6Z1U - chains B and E of the 21 polymer chains in the assembly; structure by electron microscopy, 3.47 A resolution.

[Chain B]
Molecule: ATP synthase subunit alpha, mitochondrial
Source organism: Bos taurus
UniProtKB: P19483 (ATPA_BOVIN); residues 1-510 here correspond to UniProt positions 44-553 (UniProt number = residue number + 43)
Amino-acid sequence (510 residues; numbered 1 to 510; the number before each row is that of its first residue):
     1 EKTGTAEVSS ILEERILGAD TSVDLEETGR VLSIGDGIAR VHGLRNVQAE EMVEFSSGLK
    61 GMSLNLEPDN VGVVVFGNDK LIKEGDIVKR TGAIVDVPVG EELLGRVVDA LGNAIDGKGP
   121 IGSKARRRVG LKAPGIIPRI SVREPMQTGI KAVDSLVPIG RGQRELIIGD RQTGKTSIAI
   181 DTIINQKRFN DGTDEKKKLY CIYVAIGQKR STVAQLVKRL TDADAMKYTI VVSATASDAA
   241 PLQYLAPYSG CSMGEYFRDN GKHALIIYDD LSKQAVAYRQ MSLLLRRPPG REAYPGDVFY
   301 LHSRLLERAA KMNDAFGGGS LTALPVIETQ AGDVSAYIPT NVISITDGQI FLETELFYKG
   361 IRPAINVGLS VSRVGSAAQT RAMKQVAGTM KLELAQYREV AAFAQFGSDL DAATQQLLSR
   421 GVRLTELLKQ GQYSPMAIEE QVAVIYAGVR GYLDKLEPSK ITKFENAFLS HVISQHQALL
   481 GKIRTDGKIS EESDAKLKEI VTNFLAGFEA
Not modelled in the structure: 1, 404-409, 510
Differences from the reference sequence: variant Glu1 (Gln44 in P19483); microheterogeneity Gly481 (Ser524 in P19483)
Ion coordination: Mg2+: Thr176 (together with ATP)
Small-molecule neighbours: ATP (adenosine-5'-triphosphate): Arg171, Gln172, Thr173, Gly174, Lys175, Thr176, Ser177, Glu328, Phe357, Arg362, Pro363, Gln430, Gly431, Gln432
UniProt features mapped onto this chain:
  - binding site (ATP): Gln172, Gly174, Lys175, Thr176, Ser177, Gln430, Gln432
  - binding site (Mg(2+)): Thr176, Asp269
  - site: Ser370 (Required for activity)
  - modified residue: Ser10 (Phosphoserine), Ser22 (Phosphoserine), Ser33 (Phosphoserine), Ser63 (Phosphoserine), Lys80 (N6-acetyllysine), Lys83 (N6-acetyllysine), Lys89 (N6-acetyllysine), Thr91 (Phosphothreonine), Lys118 (N6-acetyllysine), Ser123 (Phosphoserine), Lys124 (N6-acetyllysine), Ser141 (Phosphoserine), Arg161 (Omega-N-methylarginine), Lys187 (N6-acetyllysine), Lys196 (N6-acetyllysine), Lys197 (N6-acetyllysine), Lys218 (N6-acetyllysine), Lys262 (N6-acetyllysine), Lys384 (N6-acetyllysine), Lys391 (N6-acetyllysine) and 5 more in UniProt
  - glycosylation: Ser33 (O-linked (GlcNAc) serine)

[Chain E]
Molecule: ATP synthase subunit beta, mitochondrial
Source organism: Bos taurus
Notes: EC 7.1.2.2
UniProtKB: P00829 (ATPB_BOVIN); residues 1-482 here correspond to UniProt positions 47-528 (UniProt number = residue number + 46)
Amino-acid sequence (482 residues; numbered 1 to 482; the number before each row is that of its first residue):
     1 AAQASPSPKA GATTGRIVAV IGAVVDVQFD EGLPPILNAL EVQGRETRLV LEVAQHLGES
    61 TVRTIAMDGT EGLVRGQKVL DSGAPIRIPV GPETLGRIMN VIGEPIDERG PIKTKQFAAI
   121 HAEAPEFVEM SVEQEILVTG IKVVDLLAPY AKGGKIGLFG GAGVGKTVLI MELINNVAKA
   181 HGGYSVFAGV GERTREGNDL YHEMIESGVI NLKDATSKVA LVYGQMNEPP GARARVALTG
   241 LTVAEYFRDQ EGQDVLLFID NIFRFTQAGS EVSALLGRIP SAVGYQPTLA TDMGTMQERI
   301 TTTKKGSITS VQAIYVPADD LTDPAPATTF AHLDATTVLS RAIAELGIYP AVDPLDSTSR
   361 IMDPNIVGSE HYDVARGVQK ILQDYKSLQD IIAILGMDEL SEEDKLTVSR ARKIQRFLSQ
   421 PFQVAEVFTG HLGKLVPLKE TIKGFQQILA GEYDHLPEQA FYMVGPIEEA VAKADKLAEE
   481 HS
Not modelled in the structure: 1-12, 480-482
Small-molecule neighbours: ADP (adenosine-5'-diphosphate): Ala162, Gly163, Val164, Gly165, Lys166, Thr167, Val168, Glu203, Tyr349, Gln420, Phe422, Ala425, Phe428
UniProt features mapped onto this chain:
  - binding site (ADP): Gly163, Val164, Gly165, Lys166, Thr167, Val168
  - binding site (ATP): Gly163, Gly165, Lys166, Thr167, Val168, Arg193
  - binding site (phosphate): Gly163, Val164, Gly165, Lys166, Thr167
  - binding site (Mg(2+)): Thr167, Glu192
  - modified residue: Lys78 (N6-acetyllysine), Lys115 (N6-acetyllysine), Lys152 (N6-acetyllysine), Lys213 (N6-acetyllysine), Lys218 (N6-acetyllysine), Thr266 (Phosphothreonine), Ser369 (Phosphoserine), Lys380 (N6-acetyllysine), Ser387 (Phosphoserine), Lys434 (N6-acetyllysine), Lys439 (N6-acetyllysine), Lys476 (N6-acetyllysine)
  - glycosylation: Ser60 (O-linked (GlcNAc) serine)

[How chain B and chain E interact]
Pairs across the interface (61):
  Val8(B) with Glu59(E)
  Ser9(B) with Glu59(E)
  Leu32(B) with Gly58(E)
  Ser33(B) with His56(E); Gly58(E)
  Ile34(B) with Ile36(E), hydrophobic; Gln55(E); His56(E), hydrogen bond (backbone-backbone)
  Asp36(B) with Arg278(E), salt bridge
  Asp79(B) with Ile36(E)
  Lys80(B) with Pro35(E); Ile36(E); Leu37(E); His121(E), hydrogen bond (side chain-backbone); Glu123(E), salt bridge
  Lys83(B) with Pro35(E)
  Glu84(B) with Leu33(E); His56(E); Gly58(E), hydrogen bond (side chain-backbone); Glu59(E), hydrogen bond (side chain-backbone); Ser60(E), hydrogen bond (side chain-backbone)
  Ile115(B) with Phe127(E); Val128(E)
  Asp116(B) with Val128(E)
  Gly117(B) with Val128(E)
  Arg171(B) with Phe330(E)
  Gln172(B) with Arg360(E)
  Lys209(B) with Lys155(E); Glu298(E); His332(E), hydrogen bond (side chain-backbone); Asp334(E), salt bridge
  Arg210(B) with Pro125(E), hydrogen bond (side chain-backbone); Phe127(E); Met130(E); Glu298(E), hydrogen bond (backbone-side chain)
  Ser211(B) with Met130(E)
  Ala214(B) with Phe127(E), hydrophobic
  Gln215(B) with Val132(E); Gln134(E)
  Lys218(B) with Val132(E)
  Ser237(B) with Thr295(E); Glu298(E)
  Arg279(B) with Ser281(E); Ala282(E)
  Gln280(B) with Pro287(E); Thr288(E); Thr291(E), hydrogen bond
  Leu283(B) with Ile279(E); Pro280(E); Ser281(E); Pro287(E), hydrophobic
  Leu284(B) with Arg278(E); Pro287(E), hydrophobic; Thr288(E)
  Arg286(B) with Gly277(E), hydrogen bond (side chain-backbone); Ile279(E)
  Glu292(B) with Ala282(E)
  Ala293(B) with Ala282(E)
  Arg362(B) with Arg376(E)
  Gln432(B) with Asp363(E); Asn365(E)
Other interface residues (no listed pair), chain B (40 interface residues in all): Glu7, Val107, Val213, Val217, Ala236, Gln243, Val276, Gln330, Ala331
Other interface residues (no listed pair), chain E (49 interface residues in all): Pro34, Leu57, Thr61, Pro85, Ala124, Glu126, Glu133, Ala290, Gly294, Thr301, Thr322, Ala327, Ala331

[Summary]
40 residues of chain B face 49 of chain E across their interface, with 10 hydrogen bonds and 3 salt bridges.
Polar contacts include Asp36(B)-Arg278(E), Lys80(B)-Glu123(E) and Lys209(B)-Asp334(E). Bound to chain B: ATP.
Bound to chain E: ADP.
Here chain B is ATP synthase subunit alpha, mitochondrial and chain E is ATP synthase subunit beta,
mitochondrial, both from Bos taurus. Entry 6Z1U (bovine ATP synthase F1c8-peripheral stalk domain, state 3)
was determined by electron microscopy, deposited together with 6Z1R, 6ZG7, 6ZG8 and 6ZIK.
